7TQW - chains A and P of the 3 polymer chains in the assembly; structure by X-ray diffraction, 3.01 A resolution.

[Chain A]
Molecule: DNA polymerase
From: Thermococcus kodakarensis
Notes: EC 2.7.7.7
Reference sequence: D0VWU9 (D0VWU9_THEKO); residues 1-774 here = UniProt positions 1-774
Sequence (774 residues; row label = number of the first residue in the row):
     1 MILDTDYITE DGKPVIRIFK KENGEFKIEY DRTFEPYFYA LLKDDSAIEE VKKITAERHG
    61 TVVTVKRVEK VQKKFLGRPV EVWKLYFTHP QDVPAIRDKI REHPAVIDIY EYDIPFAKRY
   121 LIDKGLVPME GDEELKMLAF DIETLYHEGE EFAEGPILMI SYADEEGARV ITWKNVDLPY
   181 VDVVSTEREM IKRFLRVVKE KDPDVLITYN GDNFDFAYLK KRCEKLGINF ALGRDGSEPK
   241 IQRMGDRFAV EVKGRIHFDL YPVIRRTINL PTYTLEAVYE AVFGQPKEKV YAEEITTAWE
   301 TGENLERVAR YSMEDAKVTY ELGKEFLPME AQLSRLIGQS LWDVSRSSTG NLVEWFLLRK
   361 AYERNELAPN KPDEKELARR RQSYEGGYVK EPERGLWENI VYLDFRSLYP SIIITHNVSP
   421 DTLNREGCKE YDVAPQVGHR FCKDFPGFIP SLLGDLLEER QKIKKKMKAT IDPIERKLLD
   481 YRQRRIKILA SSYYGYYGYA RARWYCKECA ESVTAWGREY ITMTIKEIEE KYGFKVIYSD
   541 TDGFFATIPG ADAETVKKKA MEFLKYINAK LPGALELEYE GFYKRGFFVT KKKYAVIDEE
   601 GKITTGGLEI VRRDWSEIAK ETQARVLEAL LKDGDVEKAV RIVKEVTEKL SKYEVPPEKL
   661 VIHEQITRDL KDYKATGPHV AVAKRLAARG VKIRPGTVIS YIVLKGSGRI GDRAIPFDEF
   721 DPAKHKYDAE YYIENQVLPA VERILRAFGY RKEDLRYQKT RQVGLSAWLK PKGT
Unresolved in the structure: 757-774
Cystine bridges: Cys-428/Cys-442
Sequence notes: conflict His-147 (Glu in D0VWU9), Arg-485 (Ala in D0VWU9), Ser-491 (Asn in D0VWU9), Lys-584 (Glu in D0VWU9), Gly-606 (Arg in D0VWU9), Ala-723 (Thr in D0VWU9)
What the authors report for this chain:
  - binding site for Primer (chain P): Tyr-594

[Chain P]
Molecule: Primer
Sequence (13 nucleotides; numbered 1 to 13; the number before each row is that of its first residue):
     1 CGCGAACTGC GXX
Modified positions: 7TE ((S)-({[(3S,4R,5R)-5-(6-amino-9H-purin-9-yl)-4-hydroxyoxolan-3-yl]oxy}methyl)phosphinic acid) at position 12; 7TE ((S)-({[(3S,4R,5R)-5-(6-amino-9H-purin-9-yl)-4-hydroxyoxolan-3-yl]oxy}methyl)phosphinic acid) at position 13

[How chain A and chain P interact]
Contacting residue pairs (33; chain A residue first):
  Asn-269(A) with DG11(P), hydrogen bond to the phosphate
  Asp-540(A) with 7TE_13(P), sugar contact
  Thr-541(A) with 7TE_13(P), sugar contact
  Asp-542(A) with 7TE_13(P), hydrogen bond to the sugar
  Lys-592(A) with DG11(P), base contact; 7TE_12(P), base contact; 7TE_13(P), sugar contact
  Tyr-594(A) with 7TE_13(P), base contact
  Thr-605(A) with 7TE_12(P), base contact
  Gly-606(A) with 7TE_12(P), base contact
  Gly-607(A) with 7TE_12(P), hydrogen bond to the phosphate
  Val-611(A) with DG11(P), phosphate contact; 7TE_12(P), base contact
  Arg-612(A) with DG9(P), hydrogen bond to the base; DC10(P), hydrogen bond to the sugar; DG11(P), sugar contact
  Arg-613(A) with DC10(P), salt bridge to the phosphate; DG11(P), salt bridge to the phosphate
  Glu-664(A) with DG9(P), sugar contact; DC10(P), phosphate contact
  Gln-665(A) with DG9(P), phosphate contact; DC10(P), hydrogen bond to the phosphate
  Thr-667(A) with DG9(P), hydrogen bond to the phosphate
  Arg-668(A) with DT8(P), salt bridge to the phosphate; DG9(P), salt bridge to the phosphate
  Tyr-673(A) with DT8(P), phosphate contact; DG9(P), hydrogen bond to the phosphate
  Lys-674(A) with DC7(P), phosphate contact; DT8(P), hydrogen bond to the phosphate
  Ala-675(A) with DC7(P), phosphate contact; DT8(P), phosphate contact
  His-679(A) with DT8(P), phosphate contact; DG9(P), salt bridge to the phosphate
Interface residues without a listed pair, chain A (23 interface residues in all): Asp-614, Ile-666, Asp-672

[Summary]
The interface between chain A and chain P involves 23 residues on one side and 7 on the other; the contacts
include 9 hydrogen bonds and 5 salt bridges. Polar pairs include Arg-612(A)/DG9(P), Asp-542(A)/7TE_13(P) and
Arg-612(A)/DC10(P). The paper reports a binding site for Primer (chain P) at Tyr-594(A).
Chain A is DNA polymerase (Thermococcus kodakarensis) and chain P is Primer; the structure, Kod RSGA
incorporating PMT, n+2, was determined by X-ray diffraction, deposited together with 7RSR and 7RSS.
